3KEQ - chains A and B; structure by X-ray diffraction, 2.40 A resolution.

# Chain A (and B)
Protein: Redox-sensing transcriptional repressor rex
Organism: Streptococcus agalactiae serogroup III
Notes: chain B of this document is another copy of the same molecule, construct and numbering; everything in this record applies to it too
UniProt: Q8E565 (REX_STRA3); residue numbers follow UniProt; this construct covers 1-212
Sequence (212 residues; row label = number of the first residue in the row):
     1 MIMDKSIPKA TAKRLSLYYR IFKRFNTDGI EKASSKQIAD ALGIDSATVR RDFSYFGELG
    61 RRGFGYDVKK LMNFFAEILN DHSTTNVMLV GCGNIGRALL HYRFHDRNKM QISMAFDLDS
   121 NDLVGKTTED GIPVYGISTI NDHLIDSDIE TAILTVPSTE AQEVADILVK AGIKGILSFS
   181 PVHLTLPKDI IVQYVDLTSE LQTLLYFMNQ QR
Unresolved in the structure: 1-5, 59-65, 81-83, 212 (chain B: 1-5, 145-146, 212)
Swiss-Prot annotation at these positions:
  - DNA-binding region: Leu-17 to Phe-56 (H-T-H motif)
  - binding site (NAD(+)): Gly-91 to Gly-96
Small-molecule neighbours: NAD (nicotinamide-adenine-dinucleotide): Val-90, Gly-91, Cys-92, Gly-93, Asn-94, Ile-95, Gly-96, Phe-116, Asp-117, Leu-118, Asn-121, Ile-137, Thr-155, Val-156, Pro-157, Ser-158, Glu-160, Val-164, Phe-179, Ser-180, Pro-181, Leu-197, Thr-198

# Chain A / chain B interface
Residue-residue contacts (95):
  Ile-7(A) / Tyr-206(B)
  Lys-9(A) / Gly-43(B)
  Ala-12(A) / Tyr-206(B)  hydrophobic
  Ala-12(A) / Phe-207(B)  hydrophobic
  Lys-13(A) / Phe-207(B)
  Leu-15(A) / Tyr-206(B)  hydrophobic
  Ser-16(A) / Ser-199(B)  hydrogen bond
  Ser-16(A) / Gln-202(B)
  Ser-16(A) / Thr-203(B)  hydrogen bond
  Arg-20(A) / Pro-181(B)
  Arg-20(A) / His-183(B)
  Arg-20(A) / Tyr-194(B)
  Arg-20(A) / Asp-196(B)  salt bridge
  Arg-24(A) / His-183(B)
  Arg-24(A) / Thr-185(B)  hydrogen bond
  Ala-41(A) / His-183(B)
  Gly-43(A) / Lys-9(B)
  Gly-43(A) / Lys-13(B)
  Ile-78(A) / Tyr-206(B)  hydrophobic
  Thr-85(A) / Leu-205(B)
  Asn-94(A) / Ala-98(B)
  Ala-98(A) / Asn-94(B)
  Ala-98(A) / Ile-95(B)
  Leu-99(A) / Leu-197(B)  hydrophobic
  His-101(A) / Asn-94(B)
  Tyr-102(A) / Phe-179(B)  hydrogen bond (side chain-backbone)
  Phe-104(A) / Thr-198(B)
  Phe-104(A) / Leu-201(B)  hydrophobic
  His-105(A) / Gln-202(B)
  Lys-109(A) / Leu-205(B)
  Met-110(A) / Leu-201(B)  hydrophobic
  Met-110(A) / Leu-205(B)  hydrophobic
  Glu-150(A) / Met-208(B)
  Thr-151(A) / Leu-204(B)
  Thr-151(A) / Leu-205(B)
  Thr-151(A) / Met-208(B)
  Gln-162(A) / Arg-24(B)  hydrogen bond
  Lys-174(A) / Met-208(B)
  Gly-175(A) / Met-208(B)
  Ile-176(A) / Leu-204(B)
  Leu-177(A) / Leu-201(B)  hydrophobic
  Leu-177(A) / Leu-204(B)
  Pro-181(A) / Arg-20(B)
  Pro-181(A) / Lys-23(B)  hydrogen bond (backbone-side chain)
  Val-182(A) / Arg-20(B)
  Val-182(A) / Lys-23(B)
  His-183(A) / Arg-20(B)
  His-183(A) / Ile-21(B)
  His-183(A) / Arg-24(B)  hydrogen bond (backbone-side chain)
  His-183(A) / Ala-41(B)
  Thr-185(A) / Arg-24(B)
  Ile-191(A) / Leu-204(B)  hydrophobic
  Ile-191(A) / Phe-207(B)  hydrophobic
  Gln-193(A) / Glu-200(B)  hydrogen bond (side chain-backbone)
  Gln-193(A) / Thr-203(B)
  Gln-193(A) / Leu-204(B)  hydrogen bond (side chain-backbone)
  Tyr-194(A) / Arg-20(B)
  Asp-196(A) / Arg-20(B)  salt bridge
  Leu-197(A) / Leu-99(B)  hydrophobic
  Leu-197(A) / Phe-179(B)  hydrophobic
  Thr-198(A) / Tyr-102(B)
  Thr-198(A) / Phe-104(B)
  Thr-198(A) / Asn-108(B)
  Ser-199(A) / Ser-16(B)  hydrogen bond
  Glu-200(A) / Leu-177(B)
  Glu-200(A) / Gln-193(B)  hydrogen bond
  Glu-200(A) / Val-195(B)
  Leu-201(A) / Phe-104(B)  hydrophobic
  Leu-201(A) / Met-110(B)  hydrophobic
  Gln-202(A) / Leu-79(B)
  Gln-202(A) / Asn-80(B)
  Gln-202(A) / Asn-108(B)
  Gln-202(A) / Met-110(B)
  Thr-203(A) / Gln-193(B)
  Leu-204(A) / Thr-151(B)
  Leu-204(A) / Ile-176(B)
  Leu-204(A) / Leu-177(B)
  Leu-204(A) / Ile-191(B)  hydrophobic
  Leu-205(A) / His-82(B)
  Leu-205(A) / Met-110(B)  hydrophobic
  Leu-205(A) / Thr-151(B)
  Tyr-206(A) / Ile-7(B)
  Tyr-206(A) / Ala-12(B)  hydrophobic
  Tyr-206(A) / Ile-78(B)  hydrophobic
  Phe-207(A) / Lys-9(B)
  Phe-207(A) / Ala-12(B)  hydrophobic
  Phe-207(A) / Ile-191(B)  hydrophobic
  Met-208(A) / Glu-150(B)
  Met-208(A) / Thr-151(B)
  Met-208(A) / Lys-174(B)
  Met-208(A) / Gly-175(B)
  Asn-209(A) / His-82(B)
  Gln-211(A) / Lys-188(B)
  Gln-211(A) / Asp-189(B)  hydrogen bond (side chain-backbone)
  Gln-211(A) / Ile-191(B)
Also at the interface, not in a pair above, chain A (63 interface residues in all): Leu-17, Tyr-19, Leu-42, Ile-44, Leu-79, Asn-80, Val-87, Ile-95, Ile-153, Phe-179, Leu-184, Lys-188, Val-195
Also at the interface, not in a pair above, chain B (63 interface residues in all): Leu-15, Asp-40, Ile-44, Thr-85, His-101, Ala-152, Ile-153, Gln-162, Ser-180, Val-182, Ile-190

# Summary
Chain A and chain B each contribute 63 residues to their interface; the contacts include 12 hydrogen bonds and
2 salt bridges. Among the polar pairs are Arg-20(A)/Asp-196(B), Ser-16(A)/Ser-199(B) and Ser-16(A)/Thr-203(B).
Bound to chain A: NAD. UniProt lists 6 NAD+-binding residues on chain A.
Both chains are Redox-sensing transcriptional repressor rex (Streptococcus agalactiae serogroup III). Entry
3KEQ (Crystal structure of a Rex-family transcriptional regulatory protein from Streptococcus agalactiae
complexed with NAD+) was determined by X-ray diffraction together with 3KET from the same study.
